3LW5 - chains F and J of the 18 polymer chains in the assembly; structure by X-ray diffraction, 3.30 A resolution.

# Chain F
Molecule: Photosystem I reaction center subunit III, chloroplastic
From: Pisum sativum
Chain sequence (154 residues; numbered 78 to 231; the number before each row is that of its first residue):
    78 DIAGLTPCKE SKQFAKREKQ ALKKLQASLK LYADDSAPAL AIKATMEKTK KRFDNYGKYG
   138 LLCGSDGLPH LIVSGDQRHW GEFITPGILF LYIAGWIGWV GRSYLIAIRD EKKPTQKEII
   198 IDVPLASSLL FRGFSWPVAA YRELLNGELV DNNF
Small-molecule neighbours:
  - beta-carotene (BCR), molecule 1: Pro-163, Leu-166, Phe-167, Ile-170
  - beta-carotene (BCR), molecule 2: Gly-172, Gly-175, Trp-176
  - chlorophyll a (CLA), molecule 1: Ser-151, Gly-152, Trp-157, Ile-161, Thr-162
  - chlorophyll a (CLA), molecule 2: Phe-160, Pro-163, Phe-167, Leu-168, Ala-171, Gly-172, Ile-174
  - chlorophyll a (CLA), molecule 3: Phe-160, Ile-161, Leu-168
  - chlorophyll a (CLA), molecule 4: Ile-170, Trp-173, Ile-174, Val-177, Leu-202
  - chlorophyll a (CLA), molecule 5: Ile-174, Gly-175, Val-177, Tyr-181, Leu-202, Ala-203
  - chlorophyll a (CLA), molecule 6: Tyr-181, Leu-182, Glu-195, Ile-196, Ile-198, Leu-202
  - dodecyl-alpha-D-maltoside (LMU): Leu-222, Asn-223, Asp-228

# Chain J
Molecule: Photosystem I reaction center subunit IX
From: Pisum sativum
Chain sequence (42 residues; row label = number of the first residue in the row):
     1 MRDLKTYLSV APVVSTLWFG ALAGLLIEIN RFFPDALIFP FF
Small-molecule neighbours:
  - beta-carotene (BCR): Phe-19, Ala-23, Leu-26, Ile-27
  - chlorophyll a (CLA): Ile-29, Asn-30, Asp-35, Ala-36, Leu-37

# Chain F / chain J interface
Contacting residue pairs (20; chain F residue first):
  Tyr-136(F) with Ile-38(J), hydrophobic
  Leu-138(F) with Ile-38(J), hydrophobic
  Gly-158(F) with Ile-38(J)
  Glu-159(F) with Ile-38(J)
  Ile-196(F) with Ala-11(J)
  Ile-197(F) with Val-10(J)
  Ile-198(F) with Leu-8(J); Ser-9(J); Val-10(J), hydrogen bond (backbone-backbone)
  Asp-199(F) with Tyr-7(J); Leu-8(J); Ser-9(J)
  Val-200(F) with Thr-6(J); Tyr-7(J), hydrophobic; Leu-8(J), hydrogen bond (backbone-backbone)
  Pro-201(F) with Leu-8(J); Ser-9(J); Val-10(J), hydrophobic
  Leu-202(F) with Trp-18(J), hydrophobic
  Ser-205(F) with Thr-6(J)
Interface residues without a listed pair, chain F (13 interface residues in all): Lys-125
Interface residues without a listed pair, chain J (14 interface residues in all): Pro-12, Pro-34, Ala-36, Leu-37, Phe-39, Pro-40

# Summary
Chain F and chain J form an interface of 13 and 14 residues respectively; the contacts include 2 hydrogen
bonds. Main-chain hydrogen bonds include Ile-198(F)/Val-10(J) and Val-200(F)/Leu-8(J). Ligands of chain F: 6
copies of chlorophyll a, beta-carotene and dodecyl-alpha-D-maltoside.
Chain F is Photosystem I reaction center subunit III, chloroplastic and chain J is Photosystem I reaction
center subunit IX, both from Pisum sativum; the structure, Improved model of plant photosystem I, was
determined by X-ray diffraction, deposited together with 2WSC, 2WSE and 2WSF.
